Entry 5FYJ (X-ray diffraction, 3.11 A resolution); this record covers chains U and V of the 8 polymer chains in the assembly.

# Chain U
Name: VRC01
Organism: Homo sapiens
Notes: fragment: vrc01 antibody fv light chain
Amino-acid sequence (240 residues; row label = number of the first residue in the row; a row labelled like 82A-82C holds insertion residues (82A, then the next letters in order); numbers below 1 keep their minus sign (Glu-114 is residue -114)):
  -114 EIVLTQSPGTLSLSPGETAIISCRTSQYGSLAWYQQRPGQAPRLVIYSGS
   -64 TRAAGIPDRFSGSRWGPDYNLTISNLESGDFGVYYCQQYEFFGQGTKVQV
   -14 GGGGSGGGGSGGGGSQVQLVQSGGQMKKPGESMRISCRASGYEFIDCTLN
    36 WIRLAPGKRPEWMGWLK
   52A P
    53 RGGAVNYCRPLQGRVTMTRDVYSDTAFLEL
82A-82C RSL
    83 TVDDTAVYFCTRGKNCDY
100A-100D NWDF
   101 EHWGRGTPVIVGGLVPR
Disordered / not traced: -114 to 0, 112-117
Disulfide bonds: Cys22-Cys92, Cys32-Cys98

# Chain V
Name: VRC01
Organism: Homo sapiens
Notes: fragment: vrc01 antibody fv light chain
Amino-acid sequence (240 residues; row label = number of the first residue in the row; note: 6 numbers in that range are skipped by the numbering (no residue carries them; nothing is unmodelled there)):
     1 EIVLTQSPGTLSLSPGETAIISCRTSQYGS
    33 LAWYQQRPGQAPRLVIYSGSTRAAGIPDRFSGSRWGPDYNLTISNLESGD
    83 FGVYYCQQY
    96 EFFGQGTKVQVGGGGSGGGGSGGGGSQVQLVQSGGQMKKPGESMRISCRA
   146 SGYEFIDCTLNWIRLAPGKRPEWMGWLKPRGGAVNYCRPLQGRVTMTRDV
   196 YSDTAFLELRSLTVDDTAVYFCTRGKNCDYNWDFEHWGRGTPVIVGGLVP
   246 R
Disordered / not traced: 1-2, 107-246
Disulfide bonds: Cys23-Cys88
Glycans and other covalent adducts: N-acetylglucosamine (NAG) linked to Asn72

# Interface between chain U and chain V
Contacting residue pairs (31; chain U residue first):
  Leu39(U) - Gln38(V)
  Arg44(U) - Leu4(V)  hydrogen bond (side chain-backbone)
  Arg44(U) - Phe98(V)  hydrogen bond (side chain-backbone)
  Arg44(U) - Gly99(V)
  Arg44(U) - Gln100(V)  hydrogen bond
  Pro45(U) - Tyr87(V)
  Pro45(U) - Phe98(V)
  Trp47(U) - Glu96(V)
  Phe91(U) - Ala43(V)  hydrophobic
  Lys96(U) - Tyr49(V)
  Tyr100(U) - Ser30(V)
  Tyr100(U) - Tyr91(V)
  Trp100B(U) - Tyr36(V)
  Trp100B(U) - Gln89(V)  hydrogen bond (backbone-side chain)
  Trp100B(U) - Tyr91(V)
  Trp100B(U) - Glu96(V)
  Asp100C(U) - Ser30(V)
  Asp100C(U) - Tyr36(V)
  Asp100C(U) - Tyr49(V)
  Phe100D(U) - Tyr36(V)  hydrogen bond (backbone-side chain)
  Phe100D(U) - Leu46(V)
  Phe100D(U) - Gln89(V)
  Glu101(U) - Arg45(V)  hydrogen bond (backbone-side chain)
  Glu101(U) - Leu46(V)
  Glu101(U) - Ala56(V)
  Trp103(U) - Tyr36(V)
  Trp103(U) - Ala43(V)  hydrophobic
  Trp103(U) - Pro44(V)  hydrogen bond (side chain-backbone)
  Trp103(U) - Arg45(V)
  Arg105(U) - Gly41(V)  hydrogen bond (side chain-backbone)
  Arg105(U) - Gln42(V)
Also at the interface, not in a pair above, chain U (16 interface residues in all): Ile37, Lys43, Gly104
Also at the interface, not in a pair above, chain V (20 interface residues in all): Ala34

# In short
16 residues of chain U and 20 residues of chain V are in contact, with 8 hydrogen bonds. Among the polar pairs
are Arg44(U)-Leu4(V), Arg44(U)-Phe98(V) and Arg44(U)-Gln100(V). N-acetylglucosamine is covalently linked to
Asn72(V).
Chain U and chain V are both VRC01 (Homo sapiens); the structure, Crystal Structure at 3.4 A Resolution of
Fully Glycosylated HIV-1 Clade G X1193.c1 SOSIP.664 Prefusion Env ..., was determined by X-ray diffraction,
deposited together with 5FYK and 5FYL.
